Entry 8G2Q (X-ray diffraction, 2.37 A resolution); this record covers chains A and E of the 6 polymer chains in the assembly.

Chain A:
Molecule: Cyclic GMP-AMP synthase
Source organism: Mus musculus
Notes: EC 2.7.7.86
UniProtKB: Q8C6L5 (CGAS_MOUSE); numbering as in UniProt (aligned over 147-507)
Chain sequence (364 residues; each row starts with the number of its first residue):
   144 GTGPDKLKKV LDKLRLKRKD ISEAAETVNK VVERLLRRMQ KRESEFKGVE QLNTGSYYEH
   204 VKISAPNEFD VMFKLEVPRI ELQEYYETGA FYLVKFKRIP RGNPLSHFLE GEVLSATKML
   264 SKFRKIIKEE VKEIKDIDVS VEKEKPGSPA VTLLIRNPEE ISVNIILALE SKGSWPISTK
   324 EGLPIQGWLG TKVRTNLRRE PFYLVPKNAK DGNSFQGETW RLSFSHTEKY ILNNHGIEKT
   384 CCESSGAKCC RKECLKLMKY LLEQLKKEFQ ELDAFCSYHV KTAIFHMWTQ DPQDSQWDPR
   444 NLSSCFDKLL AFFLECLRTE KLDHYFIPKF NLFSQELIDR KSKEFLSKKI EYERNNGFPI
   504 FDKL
Unresolved in the structure: 144-147, 241-244
Sequence notes: expression tag (144-146); engineered mutation Asn307 (Asp in Q8C6L5)
Bound ions: Mg2+: Glu211 (together with GTP); Zn2+: His378, Cys384, Cys385, Cys392
Ligand contacts:
  - GTP (guanosine-5'-triphosphate), molecule 1: Thr197, Glu211, Asp213, Met215, Pro289, Gly290, Ser291, Pro292, Ala293, Asn307, Ile309, Val348, Arg364, Ser366, Ser368, Asp416, Phe418, Cys419
  - GTP, molecule 2: Gly198, Ser199, Glu202, Lys205, Glu211, Asp213, Arg364, Leu365, Ser368, Glu371, Lys402, Glu406, Ser420, Tyr421, Lys424, His467
Swiss-Prot annotation at these positions:
  - region: Lys372 to Lys395 (DNA-binding)
  - motif: Leu154 to Leu159 (Nuclear export signal), Asp281 to Ser291 (Nuclear localization signal)
  - binding site (GTP): Thr197, Arg364 to Glu371
  - binding site (ATP): Ser199, Glu371, Lys402, Ser420 to Lys424
  - binding site (Mg(2+)): Glu211, Asp213
  - binding site (2',3'-cGAMP): Asp213, Gly290, Lys350, Arg364 to Ser366
  - binding site (Zn(2+)): His378, Cys384, Cys385, Cys392
  - site: Arg241 (Arginine-anchor)
  - modified residue: Lys156 (N6-lactoyllysine), Glu176 (PolyADP-ribosyl glutamic acid), Ser199 (Phosphoserine), Tyr201 (Phosphotyrosine), Glu272 (5-glutamyl polyglutamate), Ser291 (Phosphoserine), Glu302 (5-glutamyl glutamate), Lys372 (N6-acetyllysine), Lys382 (N6-acetyllysine), Lys402 (N6-acetyllysine), Ser420 (Phosphoserine), Lys491 (N6-methyllysine)
  - lipidation (S-palmitoyl cysteine): Cys392, Cys393, Cys459
  - cross-link (Glycyl lysine isopeptide (Lys-Gly)): Lys217 (interchain with G-Cter in SUMO), Lys271 (interchain with G-Cter in ubiquitin), Lys335 (interchain with G-Cter in SUMO), Lys372 (interchain with G-Cter in SUMO), Lys382 (interchain with G-Cter in SUMO), Lys399 (interchain with G-Cter in ubiquitin), Lys402 (interchain with G-Cter in ubiquitin), Lys409 (interchain with G-Cter in ubiquitin), Lys410 (interchain with G-Cter in ubiquitin), Lys464 (interchain with G-Cter in SUMO)
  - mutagenesis: Lys156 (K156Q: Mimics lactylation; knockin mice show higher mortality following HSV-1 infection), Asn172 (N172K: Induces alteration of the DNA-binding surface and leads to decreased synthesis of cyclic GMP-AMP (cGAMP); when associated with L-180), Glu176 (E176A: Abolished poly-ADP-ribosylation by PARP1, stimulating interferon production in knockin mice), Arg180 (R180L: Induces alteration of the DNA-binding surface and leads to decreased synthesis of cyclic GMP-AMP (cGAMP); when associated with K-182), Gly198 (G198A: Abolishes stimulation of interferon production; when associated with A-199), Ser199 (S199A: Abolishes stimulation of interferon production; when associated with A-199), Tyr201 (Y201E: Phosphomimetic mutant; reduced translocation to the nucleus following treatment with etoposide), Glu211 to Asp213 (Abolished nucleotidyltransferase activity. Does not affect nuclear localization and tethering to chromatin), Glu211 (E211A: Abolishes ability to promote type-I interferon production), Asp213 (D213A: Abolishes ability to promote type-I interferon production), Lys217 (K217R: Reduced sumoylation), Arg222 (R222E: Impaired tethering to chromatin, leading to constitutive activation in the absence of DNA), 31 further mutagenesis entries in UniProt

Chain E:
Molecule: Palindromic DNA18
Sequence (18 nucleotides; numbered 1 to 18; the number before each row is that of its first residue):
     1 ATCTGTACAT GTACAGAT

Interface between chain A and chain E:
Pairs across the interface (11):
  Arg158(A) - DG16(E)  salt bridge to the phosphate
  Leu159(A) - DG16(E)  sugar contact
  Lys160(A) - DA17(E)  phosphate contact
  Arg161(A) - DA15(E)  base contact
  Arg161(A) - DG16(E)  hydrogen bond to the phosphate
  Arg161(A) - DA17(E)  hydrogen bond to the phosphate
  His203(A) - DC14(E)  phosphate contact
  His203(A) - DA15(E)  phosphate contact
  Cys385(A) - DC14(E)  phosphate contact
  Glu386(A) - DC14(E)  phosphate contact
  Lys395(A) - DA15(E)  salt bridge to the phosphate
Other interface residues (no listed pair), chain A (11 interface residues in all): Arg180, Ser387, Lys399
Other interface residues (no listed pair), chain E (5 interface residues in all): DA7

In short:
11 residues of chain A and 5 residues of chain E are in contact, with 2 hydrogen bonds and 2 salt bridges.
Polar contacts include Arg161(A)-DG16(E), Arg161(A)-DA17(E) and Arg158(A)-DG16(E). Bound to chain A: GTP.
Here chain A is Cyclic GMP-AMP synthase (Mus musculus) and chain E is Palindromic DNA18. Entry 8G2Q (Structure
of Ternary Complex of mouse cGAS with dsDNA and Bound GTP) was determined by X-ray diffraction.
